Entry 7WR8 (electron microscopy, 3.50 A resolution); this record covers chains R and A of the 3 polymer chains in the assembly.

# Chain R
Protein: Spike protein S1
Source organism: Severe acute respiratory syndrome coronavirus 2
UniProtKB: P0DTC2 (SPIKE_SARS2); residues 334-526 here = UniProt positions 334-526
Chain sequence (193 residues; numbered 334 to 526; the number before each row is that of its first residue):
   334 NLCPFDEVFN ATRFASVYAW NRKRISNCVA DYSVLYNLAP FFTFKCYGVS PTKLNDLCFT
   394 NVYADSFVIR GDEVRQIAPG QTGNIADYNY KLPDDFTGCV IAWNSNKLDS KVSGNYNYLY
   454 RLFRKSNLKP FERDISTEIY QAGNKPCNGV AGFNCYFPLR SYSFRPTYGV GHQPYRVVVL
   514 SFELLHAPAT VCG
Not modelled in the structure: 516-521
Construct notes: conflict Asp339 (Gly in P0DTC2), Leu371 (Ser in P0DTC2), Pro373 (Ser in P0DTC2), Phe375 (Ser in P0DTC2), Asn417 (Lys in P0DTC2), Lys440 (Asn in P0DTC2), Ser446 (Gly in P0DTC2), Asn477 (Ser in P0DTC2), Lys478 (Thr in P0DTC2), Ala484 (Glu in P0DTC2), Arg493 (Gln in P0DTC2), Ser496 (Gly in P0DTC2), Arg498 (Gln in P0DTC2), Tyr501 (Asn in P0DTC2), His505 (Tyr in P0DTC2)
Disulfides: Cys336-Cys361, Cys379-Cys432, Cys391-Cys525
Covalent attachments: glycan linked to Asn343
What the authors report for this chain:
  - post-translational modification sites: Asn343

# Chain A
Protein: BD55-3152H
Source organism: Homo sapiens
Chain sequence (260 residues; row label = number of the first residue in the row; numbers below 1 keep their minus sign (Met-18 is residue -18)):
   -18 MGWSLILLFL VAVATRVLSQ VQLVQSGAEV KKPGASVIVS CKASGYRFIS HYIHWVRQAP
    42 GQGLEWMGKI DPSGRGTTYA QKLQGRVSVT RDTSTSSVYM ALSGLRSDDT AVYYCARDRF
   102 PLSDPYVWGS PLGGLDVWGQ GTTVIVSSAS TKGPSVFPLA PSSKSTSGGT AALGCLVKDY
   162 FPEPVTVSWN SGALTSGVHT FPAVLQSSGL YSLSSVVTVP SSSLGTQTYI CNVNHKPSNT
   222 KVDKKVEPKS CDKTHHHHHH
Not modelled in the structure: -18 to 1, 128-241
Disulfides: Cys22-Cys96

# Chain R / chain A interface
Residue-residue contacts (22; chain R residue first):
  Phe342(R) - Trp109(A)  hydrophobic
  Asn343(R) - Tyr107(A)
  Asn343(R) - Gly110(A)  hydrogen bond (side chain-backbone)
  Thr345(R) - Gly110(A)
  Thr345(R) - Ser111(A)
  Thr345(R) - Pro112(A)
  Val367(R) - Trp109(A)
  Leu371(R) - Trp109(A)  hydrophobic
  Phe375(R) - Trp109(A)  hydrophobic
  Trp436(R) - Val108(A)
  Trp436(R) - Trp109(A)
  Asn437(R) - Val108(A)
  Lys440(R) - Leu103(A)
  Lys440(R) - Ser104(A)
  Lys440(R) - Asp105(A)  hydrogen bond (side chain-backbone)
  Leu441(R) - Phe101(A)  hydrophobic
  Leu441(R) - Val108(A)  hydrophobic
  Leu441(R) - Gly110(A)
  Leu441(R) - Ser111(A)
  Leu441(R) - Pro112(A)
  Arg509(R) - Trp109(A)
  Arg509(R) - Gly110(A)  hydrogen bond (side chain-backbone)
Also at the interface, not in a pair above, chain R (13 interface residues in all): Ala344, Ser438
Also at the interface, not in a pair above, chain A (11 interface residues in all): Pro102

# Summary
Chain R and chain A form an interface of 13 and 11 residues respectively, with 3 hydrogen bonds. Polar
contacts include Asn343(R)-Gly110(A), Lys440(R)-Asp105(A) and Arg509(R)-Gly110(A). The paper reports a
modification site at Asn343(R).
Chain R is Spike protein S1 (Severe acute respiratory syndrome coronavirus 2) and chain A is BD55-3152H (Homo
sapiens); the structure, Local CryoEM structure of the SARS-CoV-2 S6P(B.1.1.529) in complex with BD55-3152
Fab, was determined by electron microscopy (same publication as 7WRL and 7WRO).
